9G29 - chains A and H of the 17 polymer chains in the assembly; structure by electron microscopy, 3.30 A resolution.

# Chain A
Name: DNA-directed RNA polymerase I subunit RPA190
From: Saccharomyces cerevisiae
Notes: EC 2.7.7.6
UniProtKB: P10964 (RPA1_YEAST); residues 1-1664 here = UniProt positions 1-1664
Amino-acid sequence (1664 residues; each row starts with the number of its first residue):
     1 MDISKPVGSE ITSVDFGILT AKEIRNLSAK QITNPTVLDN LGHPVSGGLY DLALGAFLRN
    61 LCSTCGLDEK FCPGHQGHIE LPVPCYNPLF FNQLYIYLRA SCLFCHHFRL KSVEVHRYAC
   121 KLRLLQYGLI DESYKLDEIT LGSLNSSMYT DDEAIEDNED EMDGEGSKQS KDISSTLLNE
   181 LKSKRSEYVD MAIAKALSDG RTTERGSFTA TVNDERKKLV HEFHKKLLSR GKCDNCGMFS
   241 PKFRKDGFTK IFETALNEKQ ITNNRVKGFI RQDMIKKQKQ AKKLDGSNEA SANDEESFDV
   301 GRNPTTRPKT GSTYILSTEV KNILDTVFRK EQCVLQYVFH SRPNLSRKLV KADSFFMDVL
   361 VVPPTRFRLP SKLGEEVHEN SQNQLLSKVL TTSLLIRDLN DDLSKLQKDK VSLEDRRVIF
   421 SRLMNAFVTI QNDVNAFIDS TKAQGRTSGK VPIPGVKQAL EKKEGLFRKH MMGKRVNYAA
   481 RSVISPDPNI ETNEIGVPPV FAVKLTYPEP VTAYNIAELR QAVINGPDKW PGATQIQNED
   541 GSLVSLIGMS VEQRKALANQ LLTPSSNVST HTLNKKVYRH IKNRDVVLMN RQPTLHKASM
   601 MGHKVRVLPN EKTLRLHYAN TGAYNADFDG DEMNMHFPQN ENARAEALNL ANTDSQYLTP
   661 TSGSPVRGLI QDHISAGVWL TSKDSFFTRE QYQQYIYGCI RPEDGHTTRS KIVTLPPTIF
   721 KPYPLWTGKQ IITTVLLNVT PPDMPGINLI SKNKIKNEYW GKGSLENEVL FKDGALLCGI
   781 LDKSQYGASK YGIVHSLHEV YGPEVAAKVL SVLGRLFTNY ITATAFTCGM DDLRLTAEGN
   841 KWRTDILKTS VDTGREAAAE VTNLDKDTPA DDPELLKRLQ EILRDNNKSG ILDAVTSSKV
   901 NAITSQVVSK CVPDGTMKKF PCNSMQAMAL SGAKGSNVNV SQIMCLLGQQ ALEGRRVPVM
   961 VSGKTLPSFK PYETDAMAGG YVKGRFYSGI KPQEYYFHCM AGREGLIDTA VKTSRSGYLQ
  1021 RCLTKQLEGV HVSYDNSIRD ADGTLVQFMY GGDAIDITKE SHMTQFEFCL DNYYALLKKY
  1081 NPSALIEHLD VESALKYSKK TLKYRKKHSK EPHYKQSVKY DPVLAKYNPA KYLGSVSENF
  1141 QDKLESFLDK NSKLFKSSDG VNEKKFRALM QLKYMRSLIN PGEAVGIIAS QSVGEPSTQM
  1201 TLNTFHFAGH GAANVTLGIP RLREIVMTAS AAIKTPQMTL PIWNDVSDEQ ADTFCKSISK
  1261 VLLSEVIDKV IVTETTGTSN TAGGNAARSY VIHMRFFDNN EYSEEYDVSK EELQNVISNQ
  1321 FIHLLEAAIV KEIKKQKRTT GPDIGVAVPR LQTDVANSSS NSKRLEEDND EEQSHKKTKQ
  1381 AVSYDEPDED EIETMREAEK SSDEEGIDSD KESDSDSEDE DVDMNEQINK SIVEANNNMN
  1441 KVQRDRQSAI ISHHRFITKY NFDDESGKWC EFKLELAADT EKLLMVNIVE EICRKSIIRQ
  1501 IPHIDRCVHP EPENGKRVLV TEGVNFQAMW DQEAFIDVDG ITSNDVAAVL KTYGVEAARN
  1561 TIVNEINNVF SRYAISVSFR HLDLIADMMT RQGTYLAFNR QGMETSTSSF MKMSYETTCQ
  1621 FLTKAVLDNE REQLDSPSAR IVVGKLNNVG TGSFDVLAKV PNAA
Not modelled in the structure: 142-173, 269-311, 446-450, 1154-1159, 1206-1213, 1278-1285, 1339-1434, 1663-1664
Swiss-Prot annotation at these positions:
  - region: Pro-992 to Glu-1004 (Bridging helix)
  - binding site (Zn(2+)): Cys-62, Cys-65, Cys-72, His-75, Cys-102, Cys-105, Cys-233, Cys-236
  - binding site (Mg(2+)): Asp-627, Asp-629, Asp-631
  - modified residue (Phosphoserine): Ser-889, Ser-1636
Bound ions: Zn2+ site 1: Cys-62, Cys-65, Cys-72, His-75; Zn2+ site 2: Cys-102, Cys-105, Cys-233, Cys-236; Mg2+: Asp-627, Asp-629, Asp-631 (shared with 1 residue of chain R)
From the paper describing this entry:
  - specificity-determining residues: Pro-593 (proposed by the authors, not directly observed)

# Chain H
Name: DNA-directed RNA polymerases I, II, and III subunit RPABC3
From: Saccharomyces cerevisiae
UniProtKB: P20436 (RPAB3_YEAST); residues 1-146 here = UniProt positions 1-146
Amino-acid sequence (146 residues; each row starts with the number of its first residue):
     1 MSNTLFDDIF QVSEVDPGRY NKVCRIEAAS TTQDQCKLTL DINVELFPVA AQDSLTVTIA
    61 SSLNLEDTPA NDSSATRSWR PPQAGDRSLA DDYDYVMYGT AYKFEEVSKD LIAVYYSFGG
   121 LLMRLEGNYR NLNNLKQENA YLLIRR
Not modelled in the structure: 1-2, 66-77
Swiss-Prot annotation at these positions:
  - region: Asp-16 to Thr-39 (Non-specific ssDNA binding)
  - modified residue: Ser-2 (N-acetylserine), Thr-68 (Phosphothreonine)

# Interface between chain A and chain H
Contacting residue pairs (56):
  Lys-683(A) / Tyr-20(H)
  Lys-683(A) / Val-23(H)
  Lys-683(A) / Asp-41(H)  salt bridge
  Lys-683(A) / Gly-120(H)
  Asp-684(A) / Tyr-20(H)
  Asp-684(A) / Asn-21(H)  hydrogen bond (side chain-backbone)
  Asp-684(A) / Lys-22(H)  hydrogen bond (side chain-backbone)
  Asp-684(A) / Val-23(H)
  Phe-686(A) / Lys-22(H)
  Phe-686(A) / Val-23(H)  hydrophobic
  Phe-686(A) / Asn-43(H)
  Pro-716(A) / Tyr-98(H)  hydrophobic
  Pro-717(A) / Trp-79(H)
  Pro-717(A) / Tyr-98(H)
  Thr-718(A) / Met-97(H)
  Thr-718(A) / Tyr-98(H)  hydrogen bond (backbone-backbone)
  Thr-718(A) / Phe-118(H)
  Thr-718(A) / Gly-119(H)
  Ile-719(A) / Asn-43(H)
  Ile-719(A) / Tyr-95(H)
  Ile-719(A) / Val-96(H)
  Phe-720(A) / Trp-79(H)
  Phe-720(A) / Val-96(H)  hydrogen bond (backbone-backbone)
  Phe-720(A) / Tyr-98(H)  hydrophobic
  Phe-720(A) / Tyr-141(H)  hydrophobic
  Lys-721(A) / Ala-90(H)  hydrogen bond (side chain-backbone)
  Lys-721(A) / Asp-91(H)
  Lys-721(A) / Tyr-93(H)  hydrogen bond (side chain-backbone)
  Lys-721(A) / Asp-94(H)
  Lys-721(A) / Tyr-95(H)
  Lys-721(A) / Val-96(H)
  Pro-722(A) / Leu-46(H)
  Tyr-723(A) / Leu-46(H)  hydrophobic
  Pro-724(A) / Trp-79(H)  hydrophobic
  Leu-725(A) / Asn-43(H)
  Leu-725(A) / Leu-46(H)  hydrophobic
  Thr-727(A) / Gly-119(H)  hydrogen bond (side chain-backbone)
  Lys-729(A) / Gly-120(H)
  Trp-760(A) / Arg-19(H)
  Trp-760(A) / Tyr-20(H)
  Gly-761(A) / Gly-18(H)
  Lys-762(A) / Glu-14(H)  salt bridge
  Lys-762(A) / Asp-16(H)  salt bridge
  Lys-762(A) / Arg-25(H)
  Glu-766(A) / Tyr-20(H)
  Leu-770(A) / Tyr-102(H)  hydrophobic
  Lys-772(A) / Tyr-102(H)
  Lys-772(A) / Gln-137(H)  hydrogen bond
  Leu-777(A) / Tyr-102(H)  hydrophobic
  Leu-777(A) / Ser-117(H)  hydrogen bond (backbone-side chain)
  Leu-777(A) / Gly-120(H)
  Leu-777(A) / Leu-122(H)
  Cys-778(A) / Leu-122(H)  hydrophobic
  Lys-919(A) / Arg-19(H)
  Phe-920(A) / Arg-19(H)
  Pro-921(A) / Arg-19(H)
Also at the interface, not in a pair above, chain A (32 interface residues in all): Arg-689, Trp-726, Gln-730, Tyr-759, Gly-763, Leu-765
Also at the interface, not in a pair above, chain H (34 interface residues in all): Leu-63, Pro-81, Thr-100, Ala-101, Leu-121

# In short
Chain A and chain H form an interface of 32 and 34 residues respectively, with 9 hydrogen bonds and 3 salt
bridges. Polar pairs include Lys-683(A)/Asp-41(H), Lys-762(A)/Glu-14(H) and Lys-762(A)/Asp-16(H). From
UniProt: 8 Zn2+-binding residues and 3 Mg2+-binding residues on chain A. From the paper: the specificity
determinant Pro-593(A).
Chain A is DNA-directed RNA polymerase I subunit RPA190 and chain H is DNA-directed RNA polymerases I, II, and
III subunit RPABC3, both from Saccharomyces cerevisiae; the structure, Yeast RNA polymerase I elongation
complex stalled by an apurinic site with the C-terminal of A12 ..., was determined by electron microscopy
(same publication as 9G1V, 9G1X, 9G23, 9G24, 9G26, 9G27, 9G2B and 9G2C).
